PDB entry 7V4M | X-ray diffraction, 1.90 A resolution | chain B

== Chain B ==
Protein: Beta-hydroxylase
From: Streptomyces sp. MK730-62F2
UniProt: C4NCJ7 (C4NCJ7_9ACTN); residues 1-182 here = UniProt positions 1-182
Chain sequence (182 residues; each row starts with the number of its first residue):
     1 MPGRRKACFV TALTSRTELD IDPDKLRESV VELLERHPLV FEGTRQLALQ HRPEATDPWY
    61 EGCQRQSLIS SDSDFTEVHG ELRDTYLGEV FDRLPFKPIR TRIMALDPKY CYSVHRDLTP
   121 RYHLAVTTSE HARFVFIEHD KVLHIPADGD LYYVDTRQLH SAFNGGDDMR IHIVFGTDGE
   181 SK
Unresolved in the structure: 1-11, 180-182
Metal / ion sites: Fe ion: H115, D117, H160 (together with 2-oxoglutaric acid)
Residues lining bound ligands: 2-oxoglutaric acid (AKG): M104, L106, Y112, H115, D117, R121, H123, F134, T156, H160, A162, R170, H172, V174
Reported in the primary citation:
  - Fe ion coordination: H115, D117, H160
  - catalytic residues: H115, D117, H160 (by similarity / conservation)
  - binding site for 2-oxoglutaric acid: R170
  - contacts within the chain: H123-H172
  - mutagenesis - H123A, H172A: decreased expression
  - conformationally variable residues (side-chain flip): Y112

== Overview ==
Chain B binds 2-oxoglutaric acid. H115, D117 and H160 form the Fe ion site. From the paper: catalytic residues
H115, D117 and H160; H123A and H172A reduce expression.
Chain B is Beta-hydroxylase (Streptomyces sp. MK730-62F2); the structure, Unique non-heme hydroxylase in
biosynthesis of nucleoside antibiotic pathway uncover mechanism of reaction, was determined by X-ray
diffraction together with 7V4F, 7V4N and 7V4P from the same study.
